7UJE - chains A and H of the 4 polymer chains in the assembly; structure by X-ray diffraction, 2.50 A resolution.

Chain A:
Name: Integrin alpha-IIb
From: Homo sapiens
UniProt: P08514 (ITA2B_HUMAN); residues 1-454 here correspond to UniProt positions 32-485 (UniProt number = residue number + 31)
Amino-acid sequence (454 residues; each row starts with the number of its first residue):
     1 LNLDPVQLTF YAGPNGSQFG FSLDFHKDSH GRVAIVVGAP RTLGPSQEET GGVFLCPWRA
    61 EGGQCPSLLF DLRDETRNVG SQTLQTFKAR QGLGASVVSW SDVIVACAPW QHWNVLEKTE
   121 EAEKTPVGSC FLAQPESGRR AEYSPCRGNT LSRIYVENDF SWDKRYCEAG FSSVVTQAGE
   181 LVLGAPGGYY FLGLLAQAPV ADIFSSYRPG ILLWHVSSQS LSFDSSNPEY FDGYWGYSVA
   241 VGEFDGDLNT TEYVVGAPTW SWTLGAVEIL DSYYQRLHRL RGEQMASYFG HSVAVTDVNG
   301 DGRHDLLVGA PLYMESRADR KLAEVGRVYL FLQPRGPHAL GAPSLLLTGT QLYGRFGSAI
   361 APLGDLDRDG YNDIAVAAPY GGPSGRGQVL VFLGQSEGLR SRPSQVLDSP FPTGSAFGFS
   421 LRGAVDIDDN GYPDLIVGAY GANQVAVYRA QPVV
Disulfides: C56-C65, C107-C130, C146-C167
Bound ions: Ca2+ site 1: E243, D245, D247, T250, E252; Ca2+ site 2: D297, N299, D301, R303, D305; Ca2+ site 3: D365, D367, D369, Y371, D373; Ca2+ site 4: D426, D428, N430, Y432, D434
Residues lining bound ligands: I1F ({5-[N-(4-carbamimidoylbenzoyl)-4-nitro-L-phenylalanyl]-4,5,6,7-tetrahydro-2H-pyrazolo[4,3-c]pyridin-2-yl}acetic acid): D159, F160, Y189, Y190, L192, D224, S225, S226, F231
UniProt features mapped onto this chain:
  - binding site (Ca(2+)): E243, D245, D247, T250, E252, D297, N299, D301, R303, D305, D365, D367, D369, Y371, D373, D426, D428, N430, Y432, D434
  - glycosylation (N-linked (GlcNAc...) asparagine): N15, N249

Chain H:
Name: Fab heavy chain
From: Mus musculus
Notes: antibody fragment or engineered binder
Amino-acid sequence (216 residues; numbered 1 to 219; 3 numbers in that range are skipped by the numbering (no residue carries them; nothing is unmodelled there); the number before each row is that of its first residue):
     1 EVQLQQSGAE LVKPGASVKL SCTASGFNIK DTYVHWVKQR PEQGLEWIGR IDPANGYTKY
    61 DPKFQGKATI TADTSSNTAY LQLSSLTSED TAVYYCVRPL YDYYAMDYWG QGTSVTVSSA
   121 KTTAPSVYPL APVC
   138 TGSSVTLGCL VKGYFPEPVT LTWNSGSLSS GVHTFPAVLQ SDLYTLSSSV TVTSSTWPSQ
   198 SITCNVAHPA SSTKVDKKIE PR
Disulfides: C22-C96, C146-C201

How chain A and chain H interact:
Residue-residue contacts (21):
  R77(A) - D102(H)  salt bridge
  V79(A) - Y104(H)  hydrophobic
  G80(A) - Y104(H)
  Q82(A) - Y104(H)  hydrogen bond
  L84(A) - Y104(H)
  N149(A) - Y33(H)  hydrogen bond
  N149(A) - Y104(H)
  I154(A) - Y57(H)
  E157(A) - Y57(H)
  S205(A) - Y101(H)
  S206(A) - Y101(H)
  I211(A) - D102(H)
  L213(A) - D102(H)
  L213(A) - Y103(H)  hydrogen bond (backbone-backbone)
  L213(A) - Y104(H)
  W214(A) - Y101(H)
  W214(A) - Y103(H)
  H215(A) - D31(H)
  H215(A) - T32(H)
  H215(A) - Y101(H)  hydrogen bond (backbone-backbone)
  H215(A) - Y103(H)
Other interface residues (no listed pair), chain A (15 interface residues in all): E117
Other interface residues (no listed pair), chain H (11 interface residues in all): K59, P99, L100

Summary:
Chain A and chain H form an interface of 15 and 11 residues respectively; the contacts include 4 hydrogen
bonds and 1 salt bridge. Among the polar pairs are R77(A)-D102(H), Q82(A)-Y104(H) and N149(A)-Y33(H). Bound to
chain A: compound I1F.
Chain A is Integrin alpha-IIb (Homo sapiens) and chain H is Fab heavy chain (Mus musculus); the structure,
Integrin alpha IIB beta3 complex with UR2922 in Mn2+, was determined by X-ray diffraction, deposited together
with 7L8P, 7TCT, 7TD8, 7THO, 7TMZ, 7TPD and 15 further entries.
